7RYN - chains C and D of the 4 polymer chains in the assembly; structure by X-ray diffraction, 2.70 A resolution.

Chain C:
Name: T cell receptor gamma variable 4, T cell receptor beta constant 1
Source organism: Homo sapiens
UniProt: chimeric construct of A0A0C4DH28, P01850: residues 3-102 from A0A0C4DH28 (TRGV4_HUMAN) positions 19-118 (UniProt number = residue number + 16); residues 120-248 from P01850 positions 1-129 (UniProt number = residue number - 119)
Amino-acid sequence (248 residues; row label = number of the first residue in the row):
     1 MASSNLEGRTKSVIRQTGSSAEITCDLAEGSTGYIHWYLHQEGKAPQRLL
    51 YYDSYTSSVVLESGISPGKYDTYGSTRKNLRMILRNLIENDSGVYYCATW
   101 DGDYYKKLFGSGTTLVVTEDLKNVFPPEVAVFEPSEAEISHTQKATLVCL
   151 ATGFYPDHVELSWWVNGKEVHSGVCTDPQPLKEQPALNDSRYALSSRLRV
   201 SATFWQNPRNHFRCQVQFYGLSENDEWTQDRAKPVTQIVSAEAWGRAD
Disordered / not traced: 1-10
Sequence notes: initiating methionine (1); expression tag (2); linker (103-119); conflict K122 (Asn3 in P01850), N123 (Lys4 in P01850), Y155 (Phe36 in P01850); engineered mutation C175 (Ser56 in P01850), A193 (Cys74 in P01850)
Disulfides: C25-C97, C149-C214
Swiss-Prot annotation at these positions:
  - glycosylation (N-linked (GlcNAc...) asparagine): N90, N188

Chain D:
Name: T cell receptor delta variable 1, T cell receptor alpha chain constant
Source organism: Homo sapiens
UniProt: chimeric construct of A0A1B0GX56, P01848: residues 2-96 from A0A1B0GX56 (TRDV1_HUMAN) positions 21-115 (UniProt number = residue number + 19); residues 117-209 from P01848 positions 1-93 (UniProt number = residue number - 116)
Amino-acid sequence (209 residues; row label = number of the first residue in the row):
     1 MAQKVTQAQSSVSMPVRKAVTLNCLYETSWWSYYIFWYKQLPSKEMIFLI
    51 RQGSDEQNAKSGRYSVNFKKAAKSVALTISALQLEDSAKYFCALGELRWP
   101 DKLIFGKGTRVTVEPNIQNPDPAVYQLRDSKSSDKSVCLFTDFDSQTNVS
   151 QSKDSDVYITDKCVLDMRSMDFKSNSAVAWSNKSDFACANAFNNSIIPED
   201 TFFPSPESS
Disordered / not traced: 1, 117-118, 151-154, 165, 182-209
Sequence notes: initiating methionine (1); linker (97-116); engineered mutation C163 (Thr47 in P01848)
Disulfides: C24-C92
Swiss-Prot annotation at these positions:
  - glycosylation (N-linked (GlcNAc...) asparagine): N148, N182, N193

How chain C and chain D interact:
Disulfides between the chains: C175(C)-C163(D)
Contacting residue pairs (71):
  K11(C) - S43(D)
  Y38(C) - K102(D)
  Y38(C) - L103(D)  hydrogen bond (side chain-backbone)
  H40(C) - Q40(D)  hydrogen bond
  H40(C) - F91(D)
  G43(C) - K107(D)  hydrogen bond (backbone-side chain)
  K44(C) - K107(D)
  A45(C) - F105(D)
  A45(C) - G106(D)
  P46(C) - F91(D)
  P46(C) - F105(D)  hydrophobic
  P46(C) - G106(D)
  R48(C) - D101(D)  salt bridge
  R48(C) - K102(D)
  E62(C) - K102(D)  salt bridge
  Y96(C) - Q40(D)
  Y96(C) - K44(D)  hydrogen bond (side chain-backbone)
  Y96(C) - E45(D)
  W100(C) - F36(D)  hydrophobic
  W100(C) - P100(D)
  W100(C) - D101(D)  hydrogen bond (side chain-backbone)
  W100(C) - L103(D)  hydrophobic
  Y104(C) - R51(D)
  Y104(C) - P100(D)  hydrophobic
  Y105(C) - F36(D)
  Y105(C) - F48(D)  hydrophobic
  Y105(C) - R51(D)  hydrogen bond (backbone-side chain)
  K106(C) - F48(D)
  K107(C) - Y38(D)  hydrogen bond (backbone-side chain)
  K107(C) - D101(D)
  K107(C) - K102(D)
  K107(C) - L103(D)
  F109(C) - Y38(D)
  F109(C) - M46(D)  hydrophobic
  F109(C) - F105(D)  hydrophobic
  A130(C) - D129(D)
  V131(C) - D129(D)
  V131(C) - S130(D)  hydrogen bond (backbone-side chain)
  F132(C) - R128(D)
  F132(C) - D129(D)
  F132(C) - K135(D)
  E133(C) - L127(D)
  E133(C) - R128(D)  hydrogen bond (backbone-backbone)
  E133(C) - S130(D)
  S135(C) - Y125(D)
  S135(C) - Q126(D)
  E138(C) - Y125(D)
  H141(C) - Y125(D)
  T142(C) - Y125(D)
  T146(C) - L139(D)
  V148(C) - L139(D)  hydrophobic
  L150(C) - W180(D)  hydrophobic
  T152(C) - W180(D)
  H171(C) - M167(D)
  S172(C) - M167(D)
  S172(C) - M170(D)
  G173(C) - R168(D)
  V174(C) - D166(D)
  V174(C) - R168(D)
  C175(C) - C163(D)  disulfide
  C175(C) - V164(D)
  C175(C) - S176(D)  hydrogen bond
  T176(C) - C163(D)
  L181(C) - Y158(D)  hydrophobic
  L181(C) - I159(D)
  A193(C) - W180(D)  hydrophobic
  S195(C) - T160(D)
  S195(C) - V178(D)
  R197(C) - S176(D)
  E242(C) - S130(D)  hydrogen bond (backbone-side chain)
  A243(C) - S130(D)
Interface residues without a listed pair, chain C (46 interface residues in all): H36, V94, G112, D177, P178, E183
Interface residues without a listed pair, chain D (42 interface residues in all): Y34, P42, I50, V137, D171

Overview:
46 residues of chain C face 42 of chain D across their interface, with 1 disulfide bond, 11 hydrogen bonds and
2 salt bridges. Polar contacts include R48(C)-D101(D), E62(C)-K102(D) and Y38(C)-L103(D).
Chain C is T cell receptor gamma variable 4, T cell receptor beta constant 1 and chain D is T cell receptor
delta variable 1, T cell receptor alpha chain constant, both from Homo sapiens; the structure,
CD1a-sulfatide-gdTCR complex, was determined by X-ray diffraction (same publication as 7RYL, 7RYM and 7RYO).
